Entry 2Z48 (X-ray diffraction, 1.70 A resolution); this record covers chain A.

# Chain A
Molecule: Hemolytic lectin CEL-III
Source organism: Cucumaria echinata
Notes: fragment: residues in database 11-442; engineered mutation(s): Q11PCA
Reference sequence: Q868M7 (Q868M7_9ECHN); residues 1-432 here correspond to UniProt positions 11-442 (UniProt number = residue number + 10)
Sequence (432 residues; numbered 1 to 432; the number before each row is that of its first residue):
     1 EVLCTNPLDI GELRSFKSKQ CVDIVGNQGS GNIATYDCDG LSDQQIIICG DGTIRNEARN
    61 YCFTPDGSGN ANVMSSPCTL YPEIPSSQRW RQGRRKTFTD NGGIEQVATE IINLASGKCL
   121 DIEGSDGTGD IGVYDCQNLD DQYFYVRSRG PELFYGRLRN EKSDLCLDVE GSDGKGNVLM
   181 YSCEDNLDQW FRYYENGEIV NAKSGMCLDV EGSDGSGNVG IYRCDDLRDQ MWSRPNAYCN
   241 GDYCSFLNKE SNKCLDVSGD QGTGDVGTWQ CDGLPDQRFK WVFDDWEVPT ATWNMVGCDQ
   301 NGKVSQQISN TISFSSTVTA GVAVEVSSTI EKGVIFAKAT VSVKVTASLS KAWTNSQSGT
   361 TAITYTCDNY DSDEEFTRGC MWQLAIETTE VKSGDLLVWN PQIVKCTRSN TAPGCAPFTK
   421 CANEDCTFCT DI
Unresolved in the structure: 1
Modified residues: E1 (pyroglutamic acid; PCA)
Cystine bridges: C4-C49, C21-C38, C62-C78, C119-C136, C166-C183, C207-C224, C239-C244, C254-C271, C298-C380, C367-C406, C415-C429, C421-C426
Bound ions: Mg2+ site 1: N32, I33, N72, I131; Ca2+ site 1: D121, I122, G124, D141; Ca2+ site 2: D168, V169, G171, D188; Mg2+ site 2: N177, V178, N218, V219, V266; Ca2+ site 3: D209, V210, G212, D229; Ca2+ site 4: D256, V257, G259, D276
Residues lining bound ligands:
  - 2-acetamido-2-deoxy-alpha-D-galactopyranose (A2G), molecule 1: D23, I24, V25, G26, N27, Y36, D39, L41, Q44
  - 2-acetamido-2-deoxy-alpha-D-galactopyranose (A2G), molecule 2: D256, V257, S258, G259, D260, W269, D272, L274, D276, Q277
  - 2-acetamido-2-deoxy-beta-D-galactopyranose (NGA), molecule 1: D9, I48, Q92, V107, Y145, V146, K344
  - 2-acetamido-2-deoxy-beta-D-galactopyranose (NGA), molecule 2: D121, I122, E123, G124, S125, Y134, Q137, L139, Q142
  - 2-acetamido-2-deoxy-beta-D-galactopyranose (NGA), molecule 3: D168, V169, E170, G171, S172, L179, Y181, E184
  - 2-acetamido-2-deoxy-beta-D-galactopyranose (NGA), molecule 4: D209, V210, E211, G212, S213, Y222, D225

# Summary
Bound to chain A: 2-acetamido-2-deoxy-alpha-D-galactopyranose and 4 copies of
2-acetamido-2-deoxy-beta-D-galactopyranose. N32, I33, N72 and I131 coordinate Mg2+ site 1. D121, I122, G124
and D141 coordinate Ca2+ site 1.
Chain A is Hemolytic lectin CEL-III (Cucumaria echinata); the structure, Crystal Structure of Hemolytic Lectin
CEL-III Complexed with GalNac, was determined by X-ray diffraction together with 2Z49 from the same study.
